7CJF - chains B and C of the 3 polymer chains in the assembly; structure by X-ray diffraction, 2.11 A resolution.

# Chain B
Name: antibody light chain
Source organism: Homo sapiens
Notes: antibody fragment or engineered binder
Sequence (214 residues; each row starts with the number of its first residue):
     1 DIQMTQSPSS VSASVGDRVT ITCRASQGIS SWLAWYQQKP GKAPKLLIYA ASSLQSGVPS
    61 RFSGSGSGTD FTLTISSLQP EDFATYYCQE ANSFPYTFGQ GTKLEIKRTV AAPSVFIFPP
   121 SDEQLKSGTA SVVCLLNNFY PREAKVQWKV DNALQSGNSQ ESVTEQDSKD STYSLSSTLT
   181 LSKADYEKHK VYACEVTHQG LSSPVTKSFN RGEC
Not modelled in the structure: 214
Cystine bridges: Cys23-Cys88, Cys134-Cys194

# Chain C
Name: Spike protein S1
Source organism: Severe acute respiratory syndrome coronavirus 2
Notes: fragment: receptor binding domain, RBD
UniProt: P0DTC2 (SPIKE_SARS2); residue numbers follow UniProt; this construct covers 334-527
Sequence (194 residues; row label = number of the first residue in the row):
   334 NLCPFGEVFN ATRFASVYAW NRKRISNCVA DYSVLYNSAS FSTFKCYGVS PTKLNDLCFT
   394 NVYADSFVIR GDEVRQIAPG QTGKIADYNY KLPDDFTGCV IAWNSNNLDS KVGGNYNYLY
   454 RLFRKSNLKP FERDISTEIY QAGSTPCNGV EGFNCYFPLQ SYGFQPTNGV GYQPYRVVVL
   514 SFELLHAPAT VCGP
Cystine bridges: Cys336-Cys361, Cys379-Cys432, Cys391-Cys525, Cys480-Cys488
Glycans and other covalent adducts: N-acetylglucosamine (NAG) linked to Asn343

# Chain B / chain C interface
Residue-residue contacts - 19 pairs, chain B then chain C:
  Ile2(B) - Tyr505(C)  hydrophobic
  Gln27(B) - Gly502(C)
  Gly28(B) - Thr500(C)
  Gly28(B) - Asn501(C)
  Gly28(B) - Gly502(C)  hydrogen bond (backbone-backbone)
  Ile29(B) - Asn501(C)
  Ile29(B) - Tyr505(C)
  Ser30(B) - Gly496(C)  hydrogen bond (side chain-backbone)
  Ser30(B) - Gln498(C)  hydrogen bond
  Ser30(B) - Asn501(C)  hydrogen bond
  Trp32(B) - Gln493(C)
  Trp32(B) - Ser494(C)
  Trp32(B) - Tyr495(C)
  Trp32(B) - Tyr505(C)
  Ser67(B) - Gln498(C)  hydrogen bond
  Asn92(B) - Arg403(C)  hydrogen bond (backbone-side chain)
  Asn92(B) - Tyr505(C)  hydrogen bond (backbone-side chain)
  Ser93(B) - Arg403(C)
  Ser93(B) - Tyr505(C)  hydrogen bond
Interface residues without a listed pair, chain B (12 interface residues in all): Ser31, Gly68, Glu90
Interface residues without a listed pair, chain C (13 interface residues in all): Asp405, Lys417, Tyr449
The authors on this interface:
  - epitope / paratope residues, chain B: Gly28(B), Ser30(B), Ser31(B), Trp32(B), Glu90(B), Asn92(B), Ser93(B)
  - epitope / paratope residues, chain C: Arg403(C), Lys417(C), Tyr449(C), Gly496(C), Gln498(C), Thr500(C), Asn501(C), Gly502(C), Tyr505(C)

# Summary
12 residues of chain B and 13 residues of chain C are in contact; the contacts include 8 hydrogen bonds. Polar
pairs include Ser30(B)-Gly496(C), Ser30(B)-Gln498(C) and Ser30(B)-Asn501(C). Covalently linked
N-acetylglucosamine: at Asn343(C). The paper reports epitope/paratope residues Gly28(B), Ser30(B) and
Arg403(C) among others.
Chain B is antibody light chain (Homo sapiens) and chain C is Spike protein S1 (Severe acute respiratory
syndrome coronavirus 2); the structure, Crystal structure of SARS-CoV-2 RBD in complex with a neutralizing
antibody Fab, was determined by X-ray diffraction.
